9FG3 - chains C and G of the 7 polymer chains in the assembly; structure by electron microscopy, 3.10 A resolution.

Chain C:
Name: Isoform 1 of Gamma-aminobutyric acid receptor subunit gamma-2
Organism: Homo sapiens
UniProt: P18507 (GBRG2_HUMAN), isoform P18507-2; the construct has insertions or renumbered stretches relative to UniProt, so the offset changes along the chain: 1-322 = UniProt 40-361; 400-428 = UniProt 447-475
Sequence (373 residues; numbered -1 to 442; 71 numbers in that range are skipped by the numbering (no residue carries them; nothing is unmodelled there); the number before each row is that of its first residue; numbers below 1 keep their minus sign (Thr-1 is residue -1)):
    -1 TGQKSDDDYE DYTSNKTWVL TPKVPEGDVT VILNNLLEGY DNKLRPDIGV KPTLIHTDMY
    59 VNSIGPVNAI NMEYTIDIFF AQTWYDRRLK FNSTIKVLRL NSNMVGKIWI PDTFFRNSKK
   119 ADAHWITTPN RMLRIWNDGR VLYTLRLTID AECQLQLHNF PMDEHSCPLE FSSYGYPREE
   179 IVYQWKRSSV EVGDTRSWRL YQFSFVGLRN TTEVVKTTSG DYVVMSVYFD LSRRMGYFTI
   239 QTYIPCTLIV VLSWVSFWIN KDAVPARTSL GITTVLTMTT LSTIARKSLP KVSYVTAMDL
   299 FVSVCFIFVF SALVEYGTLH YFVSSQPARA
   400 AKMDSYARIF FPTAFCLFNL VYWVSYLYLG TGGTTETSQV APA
Not modelled in the structure: -1 to 24, 430-442
Construct notes: expression tag (-1 to 0, 429-442); conflict Thr11 (Ala50 in P18507); linker (323-328)
Disulfide bonds: Cys151-Cys165
Covalent attachments: N-acetylglucosamine (NAG) linked to Asn208
Curated features (UniProtKB/Swiss-Prot):
  - glycosylation (N-linked (GlcNAc...) asparagine): Asn13, Asn90, Asn208

Chain G:
Name: Nanobody38
Organism: Lama glama
Notes: antibody fragment or engineered binder
Sequence (133 residues; row label = number of the first residue in the row):
     2 QVQLQESGGG LVQAGGSLRV SCAASGRTFT TYIMAWFRQA PGKEREFLAA MDQGRIQYYG
    62 DSVRGRFTIS RDYAKNSVDL QLDGLRPEDT AVYYCAAGAG FWGLRTASSY HYWGQGTQVT
   122 VSSHHHHHHE PEA
Not modelled in the structure: 125-134
Disulfide bonds: Cys23-Cys96

Chain C / chain G interface:
Contacting residue pairs (11):
  Tyr58(C) with Arg56(G), hydrogen bond
  Gly191(C) with Tyr74(G)
  Asp192(C) with Thr31(G); Thr32(G), hydrogen bond (side chain-backbone); Gln54(G); Tyr74(G)
  Arg194(C) with Thr29(G), hydrogen bond (side chain-backbone); Thr31(G), hydrogen bond; Thr32(G)
  Ser195(C) with Thr32(G); Gln54(G)
Other interface residues (no listed pair), chain G (8 interface residues in all): Phe30, Arg72

In short:
5 residues of chain C and 8 residues of chain G are in contact, with 4 hydrogen bonds. Among the polar pairs
are Tyr58(C)-Arg56(G), Asp192(C)-Thr32(G) and Arg194(C)-Thr29(G). Covalently linked N-acetylglucosamine: at
Asn208(C).
Chain C is Isoform 1 of Gamma-aminobutyric acid receptor subunit gamma-2 (Homo sapiens) and chain G is
Nanobody38 (Lama glama); the structure, Cryo-EM structure of the alpha1beta3gamma2 GABA(A) receptor in complex
with GABA and Nb38 bound twice in ..., was determined by electron microscopy.
